PDB entry 8VMS | X-ray diffraction, 1.42 A resolution | chains C and A of the 4 polymer chains in the assembly

[Chain C]
Molecule: 21-nt DNA strand
Sequence (21 nucleotides; numbered 401 to 421; the number before each row is that of its first residue):
   401 TTGACTCTCT TAAGAGAGTC A
Ion coordination: Mg2+: DA413, DG414 (shared with 1 residue of chain B); Na+: DA413, DG414 (shared with 1 residue of chain B)

[Chain A]
Name: Intron-encoded endonuclease I-PpoI
Source organism: Physarum polycephalum
Notes: EC 3.1.-.-
Reference sequence: Q94702 (PPO1_PHYPO); residue numbers follow UniProt; this construct covers 2-163
Amino-acid sequence (162 residues; numbered 2 to 163; the number before each row is that of its first residue):
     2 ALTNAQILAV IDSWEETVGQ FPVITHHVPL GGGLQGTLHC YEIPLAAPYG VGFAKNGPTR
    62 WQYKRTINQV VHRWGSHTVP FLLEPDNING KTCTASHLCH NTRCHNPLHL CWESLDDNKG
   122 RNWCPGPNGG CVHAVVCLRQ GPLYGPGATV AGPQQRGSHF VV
Ion coordination: Zn2+ site 1: Cys-41, Cys-100, Cys-105, His-110; Mg2+: Asn-119 (shared with 2 residues of chain D); Na+: Asn-119 (shared with 2 residues of chain D); Zn2+ site 2: Cys-125, Cys-132, His-134, Cys-138
Reported in the primary citation:
  - mutagenesis - H78A/H98A, H98A: decreased catalytic activity
  - mutagenesis - H78A: unchanged catalytic activity
  - catalytic residues: His-78, His-98
  - mutagenesis - H98A: abolished binding to metal ion

[Interface between chain C and chain A]
Contacting residue pairs (18):
  DT401(C) / Thr-67(A)  phosphate contact
  DT402(C) / Arg-66(A)  salt bridge to the phosphate
  DT402(C) / Thr-67(A)  base contact
  DG403(C) / Val-52(A)  phosphate contact
  DG403(C) / Gly-53(A)  hydrogen bond to the phosphate
  DG403(C) / Lys-65(A)  hydrogen bond to the base
  DA404(C) / Ala-48(A)  phosphate contact
  DA404(C) / Pro-49(A)  phosphate contact
  DA404(C) / Ala-55(A)  base contact
  DA404(C) / Lys-65(A)  base contact
  DC405(C) / Ala-48(A)  phosphate contact
  DC405(C) / Lys-56(A)  base contact
  DT406(C) / Lys-56(A)  base contact
  DT406(C) / Asn-57(A)  base contact
  DC407(C) / Asn-57(A)  hydrogen bond to the base
  DT411(C) / Leu-116(A)  base contact
  DT411(C) / Lys-120(A)  hydrogen bond to the base
  DA412(C) / Asp-117(A)  sugar contact
Other interface residues (no listed pair), chain C (12 interface residues in all): DT408, DT410, DA413
Other interface residues (no listed pair), chain A (17 interface residues in all): Tyr-50, Phe-54, Val-72, Arg-74

[Summary]
12 residues of chain C face 17 of chain A across their interface; the contacts include 4 hydrogen bonds and 1
salt bridge. Polar contacts include DG403(C)/Lys-65(A), DC407(C)/Asn-57(A) and DT411(C)/Lys-120(A). The Mg2+
site is built by DA413(C) and DG414(C). From the paper: catalytic residues His-78(A) and His-98(A); H78A/H98A
and H98A of chain A reduce catalytic activity.
Here chain C is a 21-nt DNA strand and chain A is Intron-encoded endonuclease I-PpoI (Physarum polycephalum).
Entry 8VMS (Homing endonuclease I-PpoI-DNA complex:reaction at pH7.0 (K+ MES) with 500 uM Mg2+ for 80s) was
determined by X-ray diffraction together with 8VMO, 8VMP, 8VMQ, 8VMR, 8VMT, 8VMU and 35 further entries from
the same study.
